6TA3 - chains B and K of the 3 polymer chains in the assembly; structure by electron microscopy, 3.80 A resolution.

[Chain B]
Molecule: Tubulin beta chain
From: Sus scrofa
UniProtKB: P02554 (TBB_PIG); numbering as in UniProt (aligned over 1-429)
Sequence (429 residues; numbered 1 to 429; the number before each row is that of its first residue):
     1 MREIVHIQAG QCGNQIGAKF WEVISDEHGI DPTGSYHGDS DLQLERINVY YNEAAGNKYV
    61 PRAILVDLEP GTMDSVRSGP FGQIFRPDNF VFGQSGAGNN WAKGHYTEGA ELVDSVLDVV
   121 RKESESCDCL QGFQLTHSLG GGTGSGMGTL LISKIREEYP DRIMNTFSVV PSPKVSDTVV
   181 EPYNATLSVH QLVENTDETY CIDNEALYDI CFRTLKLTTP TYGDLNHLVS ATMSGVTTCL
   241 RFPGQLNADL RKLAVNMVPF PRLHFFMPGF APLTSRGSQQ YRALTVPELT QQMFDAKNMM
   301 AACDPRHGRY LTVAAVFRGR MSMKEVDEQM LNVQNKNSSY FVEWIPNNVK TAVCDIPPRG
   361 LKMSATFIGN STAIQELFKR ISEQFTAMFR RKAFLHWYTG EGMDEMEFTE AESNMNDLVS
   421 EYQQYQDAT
Residues lining bound ligands: phosphomethylphosphonic acid guanylate ester (G2P): Gly10, Gln11, Cys12, Gly13, Gln15, Ile16, Leu68, Ala97, Gly98, Asn99, Asn100, Ser138, Gly140, Gly141, Gly142, Thr143, Gly144, Val169, Glu181, Asn204, Leu207, Tyr222, Leu225, Asn226
Swiss-Prot annotation at these positions:
  - motif: Met1 to Ile4 (MREI motif)
  - binding site (GTP): Gln11, Glu69, Ser138, Gly142, Thr143, Gly144, Asn204, Asn226
  - binding site (Mg(2+)): Glu69
  - modified residue: Ser40 (Phosphoserine), Lys58 (N6-acetyllysine), Ser172 (Phosphoserine), Thr285 (Phosphothreonine), Thr290 (Phosphothreonine), Arg318 (Omega-N-methylarginine)
  - cross-link (Glycyl lysine isopeptide (Lys-Gly)): Lys58 (interchain with G-Cter in ubiquitin), Lys324 (interchain with G-Cter in ubiquitin)
  - natural variant: His37 (H37V: In 2nd form), Asn48 (N48S: In 2nd form), Ala55 to Asn57 (sequence variant, change not given here; In 2nd form), Ser275 (S275A: In 2nd form)

[Chain K]
Molecule: Kinesin-like protein KIF11
From: Homo sapiens
UniProtKB: P52732 (KIF11_HUMAN); numbering as in UniProt (aligned over 1-369)
Sequence (391 residues; each row starts with the number of its first residue; numbers below 1 keep their minus sign (Met-21 is residue -21)):
   -21 MHHHHHHSSG VDLGTENLYF QSMASQPNSS AKKKEEKGKN IQVVVRCRPF NLAERKASAH
    39 SIVECDPVRK EVSVRTGGLA DKSSRKTYTF DMVFGASTKQ IDVYRSVVCP ILDEVIMGYN
    99 CTIFAYGQTG TGKTFTMEGE RSPNEEYTWE EDPLAGIIPR TLHQIFEKLT DNGTEFSVKV
   159 SLLEIYNEEL FDLLNPSSDV SERLQMFDDP RNKRGVIIKG LEEITVHNKD EVYQILEKGA
   219 AKRTTAATLM NAYSSRSHSV FSVTIHMKET TIDGEELVKI GKLNLVDLAG SENIGRSGAV
   279 DKRAREAGNI NQSLLTLGRV ITALVERTPH VPYRESKLTR ILQDSLGGRT RTSIIATISP
   339 ASLNLEETLS TLEYAHRAKN ILNKPEVNQK L
Not modelled in the structure: -21 to 14, 118-133, 249-253
Sequence notes: initiating methionine (-21); expression tag (-20 to 0)
Residues lining bound ligands: MZK (6-[4-(trifluoromethyl)phenyl]-3,4-dihydro-1H-quinolin-2-one): Tyr104, Gly105, Gln106, Leu266, Leu292, Leu295, Gly296, Thr300, Glu345, Ser348, Thr349, Glu351, Tyr352, Arg355
Swiss-Prot annotation at these positions:
  - binding site (ATP): Gly105 to Thr112
  - modified residue: Lys146 (N6-acetyllysine)
  - natural variant: Phe144 (F144L: In MCLMR), Arg234 (R234C: In MCLMR), Ser235 (S235C: In MCLMR)
What the authors report for this chain:
  - binding site for MZK: Gln106, Arg355 (from molecular simulation)
  - mutagenesis - I299F (50%-60%), A356T (50%-60%): increased catalytic activity on 50 nM GSK-1

[Chain B / chain K interface]
Pairs across the interface (10; chain B residue first):
  Pro160(B) - Arg283(K)
  Phe260(B) - Arg297(K)
  Arg262(B) - Arg297(K)
  Arg262(B) - Glu313(K)
  Met406(B) - Phe185(K)  hydrophobic
  Glu410(B) - Arg312(K)  salt bridge
  Asn414(B) - Arg312(K)
  Asp417(B) - His308(K)  salt bridge
  Ser420(B) - His308(K)  hydrogen bond
  Glu421(B) - His308(K)
Interface residues without a listed pair, chain B (10 interface residues in all): Asp161

[Overview]
10 residues of chain B and 6 residues of chain K are in contact; the contacts include 1 hydrogen bond and 2
salt bridges. Polar pairs include Glu410(B)-Arg312(K), Asp417(B)-His308(K) and Ser420(B)-His308(K). The paper
reports a binding site for MZK at Gln106(K) and Arg355(K); I299F and A356T of chain K increase catalytic
activity on 50 nM GSK-1.
Here chain B is Tubulin beta chain (Sus scrofa) and chain K is Kinesin-like protein KIF11 (Homo sapiens).
Entry 6TA3 (Human kinesin-5 motor domain in the GSK-1 state bound to microtubules (Conformation 1)) was
determined by electron microscopy, deposited together with 6TA4 and 6TIW.
